8K60 - chains H and I of the 11 polymer chains in the assembly; structure by electron microscopy, 3.40 A resolution.

Chain H:
Molecule: Template strand DNA for AfsS promoter
Sequence (59 nucleotides; numbered 1 to 59; the number before each row is that of its first residue):
     1 TGCATCCGTG AGTCGAGGGT AATAACCAGG GGGAGATAAA CGAACGCTGA ACGCTCCGG
Unresolved in the structure: 58-59

Chain I:
Protein: Regulatory protein AfsR
Source organism: Streptomyces coelicolor (strain ATCC BAA-471 / A3(2) / M145)
Reference sequence: P25941 (AFSR_STRCO); residue numbers follow UniProt; this construct covers 1-993
Chain sequence (993 residues; row label = number of the first residue in the row):
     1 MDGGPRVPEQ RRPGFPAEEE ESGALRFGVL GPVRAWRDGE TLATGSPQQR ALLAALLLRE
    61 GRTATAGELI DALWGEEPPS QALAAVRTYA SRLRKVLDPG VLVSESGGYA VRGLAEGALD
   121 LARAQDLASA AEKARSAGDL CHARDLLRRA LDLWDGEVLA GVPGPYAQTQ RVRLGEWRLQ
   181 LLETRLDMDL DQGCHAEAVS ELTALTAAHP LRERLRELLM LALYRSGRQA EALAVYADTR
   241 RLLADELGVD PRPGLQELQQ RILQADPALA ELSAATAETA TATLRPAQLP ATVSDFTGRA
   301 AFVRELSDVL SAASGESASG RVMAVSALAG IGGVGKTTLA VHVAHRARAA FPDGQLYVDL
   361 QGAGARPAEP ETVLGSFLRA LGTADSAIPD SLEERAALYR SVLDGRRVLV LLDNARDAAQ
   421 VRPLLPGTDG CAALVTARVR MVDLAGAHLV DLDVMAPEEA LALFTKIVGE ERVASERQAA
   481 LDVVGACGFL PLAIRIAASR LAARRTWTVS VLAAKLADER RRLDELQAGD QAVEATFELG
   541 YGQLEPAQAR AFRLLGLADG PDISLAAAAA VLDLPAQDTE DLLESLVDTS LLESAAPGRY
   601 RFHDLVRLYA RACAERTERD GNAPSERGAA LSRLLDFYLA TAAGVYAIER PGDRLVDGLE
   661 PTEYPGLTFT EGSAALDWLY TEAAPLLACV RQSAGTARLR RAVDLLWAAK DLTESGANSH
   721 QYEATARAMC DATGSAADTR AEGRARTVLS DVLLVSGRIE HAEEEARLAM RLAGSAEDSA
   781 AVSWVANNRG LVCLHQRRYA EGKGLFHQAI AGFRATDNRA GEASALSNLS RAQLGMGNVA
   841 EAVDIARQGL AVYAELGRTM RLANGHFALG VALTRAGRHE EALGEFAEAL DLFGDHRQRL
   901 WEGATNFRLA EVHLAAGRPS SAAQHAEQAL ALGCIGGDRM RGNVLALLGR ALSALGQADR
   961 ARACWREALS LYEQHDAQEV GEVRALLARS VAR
Unresolved in the structure: 1-22, 273-993
UniProt features mapped onto this chain:
  - DNA-binding region: Ala-17 to Gly-113 (OmpR/PhoB-type), Gln-796 to Ala-811 (H-T-H motif), Gln-974 to Ala-988 (H-T-H motif)
  - binding site (ATP): Gly-330 to Thr-337

How chain H and chain I interact:
Pairs across the interface - 4 pairs, chain H then chain I:
  DG35(H) with Arg-87(I), salt bridge to the phosphate; Gly-107(I), phosphate contact
  DA36(H) with Arg-94(I), salt bridge to the phosphate; Tyr-109(I), phosphate contact
Other interface residues (no listed pair), chain H (4 interface residues in all): DT37, DA38
Other interface residues (no listed pair), chain I (7 interface residues in all): Thr-88, Ser-91, Ser-104

In short:
Chain H and chain I form an interface of 4 and 7 residues respectively; the contacts include 2 salt bridges.
Among the polar pairs are DG35(H)/Arg-87(I) and DA36(H)/Arg-94(I). From UniProt: a DNA-binding region and 8
ATP-binding residues on chain I.
Here chain H is Template strand DNA for AfsS promoter and chain I is Regulatory protein AfsR (Streptomyces
coelicolor (strain ATCC BAA-471 / A3(2) / M145)). Entry 8K60 (Cryo-EM structure of Streptomyces coelicolor
transcription initiation complex with the global transcription factor AfsR) was determined by electron
microscopy.
